8WUP - chain A; structure by X-ray diffraction, 0.99 A resolution.

[Chain A]
Protein: Glucanase
Source organism: Phanerodontia chrysosporium
Reference sequence: H3K419 (H3K419_PHACH); residues 82-439 here = UniProt positions 82-439
Chain sequence (358 residues; each row starts with the number of its first residue):
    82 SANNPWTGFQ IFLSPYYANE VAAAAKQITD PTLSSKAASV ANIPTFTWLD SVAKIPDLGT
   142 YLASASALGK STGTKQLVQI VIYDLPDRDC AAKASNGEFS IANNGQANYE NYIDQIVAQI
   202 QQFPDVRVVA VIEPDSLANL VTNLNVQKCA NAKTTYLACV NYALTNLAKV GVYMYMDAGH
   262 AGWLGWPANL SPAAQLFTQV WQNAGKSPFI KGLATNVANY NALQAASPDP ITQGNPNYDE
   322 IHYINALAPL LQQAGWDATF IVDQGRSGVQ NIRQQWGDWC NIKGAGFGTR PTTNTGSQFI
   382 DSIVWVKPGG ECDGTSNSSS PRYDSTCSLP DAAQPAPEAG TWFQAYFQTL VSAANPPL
Disulfides: Cys171-Cys230, Cys361-Cys408

[In short]
Chain A is Glucanase (Phanerodontia chrysosporium); the structure, X-Ray crystal structure of glycoside
hydrolase family 6 cellobiohydrolase from Phanerochaete chrysosporium PcCel6A wild-type, was determined by
X-ray diffraction, deposited together with 8WW5, 8WWT and 8WX6.
